4E0Y - chains A and D of the 3 polymer chains in the assembly; structure by X-ray diffraction, 2.40 A resolution.

Chain A:
Name: Protelomerase
Source organism: Agrobacterium tumefaciens
Reference sequence: Q7CWV1 (Q7CWV1_AGRT5); residues 103-420 here = UniProt positions 103-420
Sequence (462 residues; row label = number of the first residue in the row; numbers below 1 keep their minus sign (Met-19 is residue -19)):
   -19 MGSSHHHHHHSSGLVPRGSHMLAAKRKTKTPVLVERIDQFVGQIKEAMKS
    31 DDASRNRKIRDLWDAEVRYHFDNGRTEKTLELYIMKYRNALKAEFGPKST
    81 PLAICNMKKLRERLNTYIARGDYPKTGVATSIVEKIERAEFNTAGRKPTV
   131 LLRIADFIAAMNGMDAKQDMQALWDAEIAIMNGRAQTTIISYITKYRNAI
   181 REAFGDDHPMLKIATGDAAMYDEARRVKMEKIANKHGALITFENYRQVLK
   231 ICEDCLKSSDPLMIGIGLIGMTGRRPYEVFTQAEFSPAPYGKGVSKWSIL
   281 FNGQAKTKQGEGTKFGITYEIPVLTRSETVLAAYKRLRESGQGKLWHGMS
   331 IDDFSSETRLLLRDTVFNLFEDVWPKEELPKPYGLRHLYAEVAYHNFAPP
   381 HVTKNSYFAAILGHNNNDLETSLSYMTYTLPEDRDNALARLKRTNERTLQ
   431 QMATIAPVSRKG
Not modelled in the structure: -19 to 102, 421-442
Construct notes: expression tag (-19 to 102, 421-442)
Modified residues: Tyr405 (o-phosphotyrosine; PTR)
Residues lining bound ligands: thymidine-5'-phosphate (TMP): Lys208, Thr401, Ser404
Reported in the primary citation:
  - catalytic residues: Lys286, Arg366, His394 (by similarity / conservation)
  - mutagenesis - Y201A, R205A: abolished catalytic activity on hairpin products
  - mutagenesis - Y201A, R205A: unchanged catalytic activity on DNA cutting

Chain D:
Molecule: 19-nt DNA strand
Sequence (19 nucleotides; each row starts with the number of its first residue):
    14 CCATGATATTGTTATTATG
Not modelled in the structure: 14-16

Chain A / chain D interface:
Pairs across the interface (40; chain A residue first):
  Asn122(A) - DA30(D)  phosphate contact
  Thr123(A) - DA30(D)  phosphate contact
  Thr123(A) - DT31(D)  sugar contact
  Ala124(A) - DT29(D)  base contact
  Ala124(A) - DA30(D)  sugar contact
  Gly125(A) - DT28(D)  base contact
  Gly125(A) - DT29(D)  hydrogen bond to the base
  Arg126(A) - DA27(D)  hydrogen bond to the base
  Arg126(A) - DT28(D)  sugar contact
  Lys127(A) - DT29(D)  phosphate contact
  Lys127(A) - DA30(D)  salt bridge to the phosphate
  Ile170(A) - DT20(D)  base contact
  Thr174(A) - DT20(D)  hydrogen bond to the phosphate
  Arg177(A) - DA19(D)  salt bridge to the phosphate
  Arg177(A) - DT20(D)  salt bridge to the phosphate
  Asn178(A) - DA21(D)  hydrogen bond to the phosphate
  Thr195(A) - DA19(D)  base contact
  Tyr201(A) - DA19(D)  stacking on the base
  Arg255(A) - DT23(D)  phosphate contact
  Pro256(A) - DT23(D)  phosphate contact
  Tyr257(A) - DT22(D)  phosphate contact
  Tyr257(A) - DT23(D)  hydrogen bond to the phosphate
  Ala285(A) - DT22(D)  phosphate contact
  Lys286(A) - DA21(D)  phosphate contact
  Lys286(A) - DT22(D)  hydrogen bond to the phosphate
  Lys288(A) - DT20(D)  hydrogen bond to the phosphate
  Lys288(A) - DA21(D)  salt bridge to the phosphate
  Ile331(A) - DT22(D)  sugar contact
  Ile331(A) - DT23(D)  phosphate contact
  Phe334(A) - DT23(D)  phosphate contact
  Ser335(A) - DT23(D)  base contact
  Arg339(A) - DT23(D)  salt bridge to the phosphate
  Leu340(A) - DT25(D)  base contact
  Arg343(A) - DT25(D)  salt bridge to the phosphate
  Phe347(A) - DT25(D)  phosphate contact
  Lys361(A) - DG24(D)  hydrogen bond to the phosphate
  Lys361(A) - DT25(D)  salt bridge to the phosphate
  Pro362(A) - DG24(D)  phosphate contact
  Tyr363(A) - DT23(D)  sugar contact
  Tyr363(A) - DG24(D)  hydrogen bond to the phosphate
Other interface residues (no listed pair), chain A (30 interface residues in all): Ile173, Ala198
Other interface residues (no listed pair), chain D (13 interface residues in all): DT26

In short:
Chain A and chain D form an interface of 30 and 13 residues respectively, with 9 hydrogen bonds, 7 salt
bridges and 1 aromatic stacking contact. Among the polar pairs are Gly125(A)-DT29(D), Arg126(A)-DA27(D) and
Thr174(A)-DT20(D). From the paper: catalytic residues Lys286(A), Arg366(A) and His394(A); Y201A and R205A of
chain A abolish catalytic activity on hairpin products.
Here chain A is Protelomerase (Agrobacterium tumefaciens) and chain D is a 19-nt DNA strand. Entry 4E0Y
(Protelomerase tela covalently complexed with mutated substrate DNA) was determined by X-ray diffraction
together with 4DWP, 4E0G, 4E0J, 4E0P, 4E0Z and 4E10 from the same study.
